Entry 4KAZ (X-ray diffraction, 1.90 A resolution); this record covers chains A and B.

== Chain A ==
Molecule: Ribonuclease T
Source organism: Escherichia coli
Notes: EC 3.1.13.-
Reference sequence: P30014 (RNT_ECOLI); residues 1-215 here = UniProt positions 1-215
Chain sequence (235 residues; each row starts with the number of its first residue; numbers below 1 keep their minus sign (Met-19 is residue -19)):
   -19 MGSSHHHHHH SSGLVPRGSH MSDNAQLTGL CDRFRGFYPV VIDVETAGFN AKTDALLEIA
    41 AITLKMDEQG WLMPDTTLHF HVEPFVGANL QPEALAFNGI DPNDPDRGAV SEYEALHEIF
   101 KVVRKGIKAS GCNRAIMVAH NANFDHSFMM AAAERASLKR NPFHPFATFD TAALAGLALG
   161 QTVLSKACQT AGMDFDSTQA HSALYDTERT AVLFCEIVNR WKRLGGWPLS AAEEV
Unresolved in the structure: -19 to 7, 214-215
Construct notes: initiating methionine (-19); expression tag (-18 to 0)
Ion coordination: Mg2+ site 1: Asp23 (shared with DC19(B), DC20(B) of chain B); Mg2+ site 2: Glu25, Asp186 (shared with DC20(B) of chain B)
UniProt features mapped onto this chain:
  - active site: His181 (Proton donor/acceptor)
  - binding site (Mg(2+)): Asp23, Glu25, His181, Asp186
  - site (Important for substrate binding and specificity): Phe29, Glu73, Phe77, Phe124, Phe146
  - mutagenesis: Arg13 (R13A: Strongly reduces affinity for RNA. Nearly abolishes enzyme activity), Arg15 (R15A: Strongly reduces affinity for RNA), Asp23 (D23A: Nearly abolishes enzyme activity), Glu25 (E25A: Nearly abolishes enzyme activity), Phe29 (F29A: Abolishes enzyme activity; when associated with A-73 and A-77), Glu73 (E73A: Reduces enzyme activity. Abolishes enzyme activity; when associated with A-29 and A-77), Phe77 (F77A: Abolishes enzyme activity; when associated with A-29 and A-73), Lys108 (K108A: Strongly reduces affinity for RNA), Arg114 (R114A: Strongly reduces affinity for RNA), Phe124 (F124A: Abolishes enzyme activity; when associated with A-146), Lys139 (K139A: Reduces affinity for RNA), Phe146 (F146A: Abolishes enzyme activity; when associated with A-124), 3 further mutagenesis entries in UniProt
What the authors report for this chain:
  - binding site for the 20-nt DNA strand (chain B): Gln169, Asp174, Phe175, Ser177
  - catalytic residues: His181 (citing earlier work)

== Chain B ==
Molecule: 20-nt DNA strand
Sequence (20 nucleotides; row label = number of the first residue in the row):
     1 TTGGCCCTCT TTAGGGCCCC
Unresolved in the structure: 8-12
Ion coordination: Mg2+ site 1: DC19, DC20 (shared with Asp23(A) of chain A); Mg2+ site 2: DC20 (shared with Glu25(A), Asp186(A) of chain A)

== Chain A / chain B interface ==
Contacting residue pairs - 29 pairs, chain A then chain B:
  Asp23(A) with DC20(B), phosphate contact
  Val24(A) with DC20(B), sugar contact
  Glu25(A) with DC20(B), phosphate contact
  Thr26(A) with DC20(B), hydrogen bond to the phosphate
  Phe29(A) with DC19(B), base contact; DC20(B), base contact
  Ala74(A) with DC20(B), base contact
  Phe77(A) with DC20(B), stacking on the base
  Asn78(A) with DC20(B), hydrogen bond to the phosphate
  His120(A) with DC19(B), salt bridge to the phosphate
  Asn121(A) with DC19(B), hydrogen bond to the sugar
  Phe124(A) with DC19(B), base contact; DC20(B), sugar contact
  Thr162(A) with DC19(B), phosphate contact
  Val163(A) with DT2(B), base contact; DC18(B), phosphate contact; DC19(B), phosphate contact
  Leu164(A) with DC19(B), hydrogen bond to the phosphate
  Ser165(A) with DT2(B), base contact
  Lys166(A) with DT2(B), base contact
  Gln169(A) with DT1(B), hydrogen bond to the phosphate; DT2(B), hydrogen bond to the phosphate
  Asp174(A) with DT1(B), base contact
  Phe175(A) with DT1(B), hydrogen bond to the base; DT2(B), phosphate contact
  Ser177(A) with DT1(B), hydrogen bond to the phosphate; DT2(B), sugar contact
  His181(A) with DT2(B), base contact
  Asp186(A) with DC20(B), phosphate contact
Also at the interface, not in a pair above, chain A (24 interface residues in all): Gly28, Asp176
Also at the interface, not in a pair above, chain B (6 interface residues in all): DG3

== Summary ==
The interface between chain A and chain B involves 24 residues on one side and 6 on the other; the contacts
include 8 hydrogen bonds, 1 salt bridge and 1 aromatic stacking contact. Polar pairs include Phe175(A)-DT1(B),
Asn121(A)-DC19(B) and Thr26(A)-DC20(B). From the paper: the catalytic residue His181(A); a binding site for
the 20-nt DNA strand (chain B) at Gln169(A), Asp174(A) and Phe175(A) among others.
Chain A is Ribonuclease T (Escherichia coli) and chain B is a 20-nt DNA strand; the structure, Crystal
structure of RNase T in complex with a Y structured DNA, was determined by X-ray diffraction, deposited
together with 4KB0 and 4KB1.
